Entry 8V2C (electron microscopy, 3.46 A resolution); this record covers chains A and C of the 3 polymer chains in the assembly.

# Chain A
Protein: Oncostatin-M
Source organism: Mus musculus
UniProt: P53347 (ONCM_MOUSE); residue numbers follow UniProt; this construct covers 24-206
Amino-acid sequence (183 residues; row label = number of the first residue in the row):
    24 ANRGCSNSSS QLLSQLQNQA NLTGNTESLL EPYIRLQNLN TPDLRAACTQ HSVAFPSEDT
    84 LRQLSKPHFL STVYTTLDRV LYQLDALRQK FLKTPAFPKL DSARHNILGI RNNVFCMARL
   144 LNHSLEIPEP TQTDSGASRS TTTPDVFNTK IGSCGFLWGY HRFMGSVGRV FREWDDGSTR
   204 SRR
Not modelled in the structure: 152-161, 203-206
Swiss-Prot annotation at these positions:
  - glycosylation (N-linked (GlcNAc...) asparagine): Asn-30, Asn-44, Asn-145
Disulfide bonds: Cys-28/Cys-139, Cys-71/Cys-177
From the paper describing this entry:
  - specificity-determining residues: Asp-66 (citing earlier work)
  - mutagenesis - Q60A/N61A/T64A/D66A/L67A: decreased signaling
  - mutagenesis - F114A/L115A/K116A, D168A/V169A: unchanged signaling

# Chain C
Protein: Oncostatin-M-specific receptor subunit beta
Source organism: Mus musculus
UniProt: O70458 (OSMR_MOUSE); residues 24-738 here = UniProt positions 24-738
Amino-acid sequence (715 residues; each row starts with the number of its first residue):
    24 EVLEEPLPLT PEIHKVSFQL KLQEVNLEWT VPALTHEELN MIFQIEISRL NISNTIWVEN
    84 YSTTVKREEA VRWNWTSDIP LECVKHFIRI RALVDDTKSL PQSSWGNWSS WKEVNAKVSV
   144 EPDKSLIFPK DKVLEEGSNV TICLMYGQNV YNVSCKLQDE PIHGEQLDSH VSLLKLNNVV
   204 FLSDTGTNIN CQATKGPKRI FGTVLFVSKV LEEPKNVSCE TRDFKTLDCS WEPGVDTTLT
   264 WRKQRFQNYT LCESFSKRCE VSNYRNSYTW QITEGSQEMY NFTLTAENQL RKRSVNINFN
   324 LTHRVHPKAP QDVTLKIIGA TKANMTWKVH SHGNNYTLLC QVKLQYGEVI HEHNVSVHMS
   384 ANYLFSDLDP DTKYKAFVRC ASANHFWKWS DWTQKEFSTP ETAPSQALDV WRQVWSENGR
   444 RIVTLFWKPL LKSQANGKII SYNIVVENEA KPTESEHYCV WAPALSTNLS LDLQPYKIRI
   504 TTNNSMGASP ESLMVLSNDS GHEEVKEKTI KGIKDAFNIS WEPVSGDTMG YVVDWCAHSQ
   564 DQRCDLQWKN LGPNTTSTTI TSDDFKPGVR YNFRIFERSV EHKARLVEKQ RGYTQELAPL
   624 VNPKVEIPYS TPNSFVLRWP DYDSDFQAGF IKGYLVYVKS KEMQCNQPWE RTLLPDNSVL
   684 CKYDINGSET KTLTVENLQP ESLYEFFVTP YTSAGPGPNE TFTKVTTPDA RSHML
Not modelled in the structure: 24-143, 328-738
Swiss-Prot annotation at these positions:
  - motif: Trp-412 to Thr-416 (WSXWS motif)
  - glycosylation (N-linked (GlcNAc...) asparagine): Asn-74, Asn-97, Asn-130, Asn-162, Asn-239, Asn-271, Asn-304, Asn-323, Asn-377, Asn-491, Asn-541, Asn-577, Asn-689, Asn-722
Disulfide bonds: Cys-178/Cys-214, Cys-242/Cys-252, Cys-275/Cys-282
Covalently attached groups: N-acetylglucosamine (NAG) linked to Asn-162, Asn-239, Asn-271, Asn-304, Asn-323
From the paper describing this entry:
  - post-translational modification sites: Asn-162, Asn-239, Asn-271, Asn-323

# How chain A and chain C interact
Contacting residue pairs (35):
  Leu-59(A) with Thr-208(C)
  Gln-60(A) with Thr-208(C); Asn-211(C), hydrogen bond (backbone-side chain); Trp-264(C)
  Asn-61(A) with Gln-181(C), hydrogen bond (backbone-side chain); Leu-205(C); Ser-206(C); Gly-209(C), hydrogen bond (side chain-backbone); Asn-211(C), hydrogen bond (backbone-side chain)
  Leu-62(A) with Asn-211(C)
  Thr-64(A) with Gln-181(C), hydrogen bond (side chain-backbone); Asp-182(C)
  Asp-66(A) with Lys-179(C), salt bridge; Gln-215(C); Ile-223(C)
  Leu-67(A) with Gln-181(C); Asn-213(C)
  Ala-70(A) with Ile-223(C), hydrophobic
  His-74(A) with Arg-222(C), hydrogen bond
  Lys-113(A) with Trp-264(C)
  Phe-114(A) with Thr-263(C)
  Leu-115(A) with Thr-263(C); Arg-265(C)
  Lys-116(A) with Asp-207(C), salt bridge; Thr-263(C)
  Thr-164(A) with Arg-265(C)
  Pro-167(A) with Asp-154(C)
  Asp-168(A) with Asp-154(C)
  Val-169(A) with Asp-154(C); Trp-264(C)
  Phe-170(A) with Ile-223(C), hydrophobic; Gly-225(C)
  Lys-173(A) with Thr-208(C); Asn-211(C), hydrogen bond; Val-227(C)
Also at the interface, not in a pair above, chain A (21 interface residues in all): Gln-73, Thr-172
Also at the interface, not in a pair above, chain C (23 interface residues in all): Lys-153, Phe-229, Thr-261, Leu-262
The authors on this interface:
  - pairs named by the authors: Gln-60(A)/Trp-264(C), Asn-61(A)/Asn-211(C) (hydrogen bond), Asn-61(A)/Gln-181(C) (hydrogen bond), Asp-66(A)/Lys-179(C) (salt bridge), Lys-113(A)/Trp-264(C), Phe-114(A)/Trp-264(C), Val-169(A)/Trp-264(C), Phe-170(A)/Gly-225(C) (pi stacking), Thr-172(A)/Trp-264(C), Lys-173(A)/Thr-208(C), Lys-173(A)/Asn-211(C) (hydrogen bond), Lys-173(A)/Trp-264(C), Gly-209(C)/Asn-61(A) (hydrogen bond), Asn-211(C)/Phe-170(A), Asn-213(C)/Phe-170(A), Ile-223(C)/Phe-170(A), Val-227(C)/Phe-170(A)
  - interface residues, chain A: Thr-64(A), Phe-114(A), Leu-115(A), Lys-116(A), Asp-168(A), Val-169(A)
  - interface residues, chain C: Asn-211(C), Asn-213(C), Arg-222(C), Thr-263(C), Trp-264(C), Arg-265(C)

# In short
The interface between chain A and chain C involves 21 residues on one side and 23 on the other, with 7
hydrogen bonds and 2 salt bridges. Polar pairs include Asp-66(A)/Lys-179(C), Lys-116(A)/Asp-207(C) and
Gln-60(A)/Asn-211(C). The paper describes contacts between Gln-60(A) and Trp-264(C), Lys-113(A) and Trp-264(C)
and Phe-114(A) and Trp-264(C) among others; hydrogen bonds between Asn-61(A) and Asn-211(C), Asn-61(A) and
Gln-181(C) and Lys-173(A) and Asn-211(C) among others; a salt bridge between Asp-66(A) and Lys-179(C). The
paper reports that Q60A/N61A/T64A/D66A/L67A of chain A reduce signaling; interface residues Thr-64(A),
Phe-114(A) and Asn-211(C) among others; 3 substitutions were tested in all.
Chain A is Oncostatin-M and chain C is Oncostatin-M-specific receptor subunit beta, both from Mus musculus;
the structure, Cryo-EM structure of mouse type II OSM receptor complex: model for assembly core region, was
determined by electron microscopy (same publication as 8V29, 8V2A and 8V2B).
